Entry 8DQR (X-ray diffraction, 2.26 A resolution); this record covers chain A.

== Chain A ==
Name: Coumarin Synthase
Organism: Arabidopsis thaliana
Reference sequence: Q8LF28 (Q8LF28_ARATH); residue numbers follow UniProt; this construct covers 1-451
Chain sequence (451 residues; each row starts with the number of its first residue):
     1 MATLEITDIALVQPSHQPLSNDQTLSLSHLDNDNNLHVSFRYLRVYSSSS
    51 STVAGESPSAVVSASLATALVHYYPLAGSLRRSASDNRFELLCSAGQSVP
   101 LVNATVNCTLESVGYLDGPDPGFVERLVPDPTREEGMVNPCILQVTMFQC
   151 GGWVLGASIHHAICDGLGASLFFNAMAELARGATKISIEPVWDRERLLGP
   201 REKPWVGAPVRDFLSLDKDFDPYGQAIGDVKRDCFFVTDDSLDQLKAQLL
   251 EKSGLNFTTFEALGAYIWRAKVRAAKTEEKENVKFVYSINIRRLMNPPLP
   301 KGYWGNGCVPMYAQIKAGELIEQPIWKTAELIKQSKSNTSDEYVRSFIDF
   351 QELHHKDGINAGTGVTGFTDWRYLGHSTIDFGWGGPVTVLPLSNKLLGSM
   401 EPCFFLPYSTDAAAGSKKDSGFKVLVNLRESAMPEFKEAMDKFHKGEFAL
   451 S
Not modelled in the structure: 1, 48-54, 410-419
Modified / non-standard residues: Cys308 (S-hydroxycysteine; CSO)
Metal / ion sites: Ca2+: Arg211, Leu214, Glu322
Residues lining bound ligands: coenzyme A (COA): Asp165, Gly166, Leu167, Lys246, Thr258, Thr259, Phe260, Glu261, Tyr287, Ser288, Ile289, Asn290, Cys308, Lys336, Asp370, Arg372, Tyr373, Leu374
Reported in the primary citation:
  - post-translational modification sites: Cys308
  - binding site for coenzyme A: Tyr373
  - conformationally variable residues (loop rearrangement): Tyr373, Leu374
  - binding site for coenzyme A: Gly166 (proposed by the authors, not directly observed)
  - catalytic residues: Leu374
  - mutagenesis - F40T, F40T/Y42S, H161A, H161Q, C164A, G166A, W371H, Y373A, Y373F: unchanged catalytic activity
  - mutagenesis - Y42F, G166L, W371A, W371M, W371V, L374A: decreased catalytic activity
  - mutagenesis - Y42F/H161A: abolished catalytic activity
  - mutagenesis - Y42F/H161A: decreased expression

== In short ==
Ligands of chain A: coenzyme A. Arg211, Leu214 and Glu322 form the Ca2+ site. From the paper: the catalytic
residue Leu374; Y42F, G166L and W371A, among others, reduce catalytic activity; 16 substitutions were tested
in all.
Chain A is Coumarin Synthase (Arabidopsis thaliana); the structure, Crystal structure of Arabidopsis thaliana
COSY in complex with scopoletin, was determined by X-ray diffraction (same publication as 8DQO, 8DQP and
8DQQ).
